Entry 6A53 (X-ray diffraction, 2.00 A resolution); this record covers chains A and B.

[Chain A (and B)]
Protein: Novel protein with potential Cupin domain
Source organism: Pelagibacter ubique (strain HTCC1062)
Notes: chain B of this document is another copy of the same molecule, construct and numbering; everything in this record applies to it too
Reference sequence: Q4FNM4 (Q4FNM4_PELUB); residues 1-130 here = UniProt positions 1-130
Chain sequence (136 residues; numbered 1 to 136; the number before each row is that of its first residue):
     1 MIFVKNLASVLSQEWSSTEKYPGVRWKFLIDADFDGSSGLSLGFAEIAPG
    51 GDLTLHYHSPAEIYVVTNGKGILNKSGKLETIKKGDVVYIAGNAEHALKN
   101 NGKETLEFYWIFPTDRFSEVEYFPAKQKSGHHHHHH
Not modelled in the structure: 127-136
Sequence notes: expression tag (131-136)
Ion coordination: Mn2+: H56, H58, E62, H96
Reported in the primary citation:
  - Mn2+ coordination: H56, H58, E62, H96
  - catalytic residues: Y64, Y122
  - mutagenesis - Y64A, Y64F/Y122F: abolished catalytic activity
  - mutagenesis - Y64F, Y122A: decreased catalytic activity
  - binding site for Mn2+: Y64
  - Mn2+ coordination through a water molecule: Y64
  - contacts within the chain: F117-Y122 (proposed by the authors, not directly observed)

[Chain A / chain B interface]
Residue-residue contacts (71):
  M1(A) - Y89(B)  hydrophobic
  M1(A) - I90(B)
  M1(A) - A91(B)  hydrogen bond (backbone-backbone)
  I2(A) - K75(B)
  I2(A) - S76(B)
  I2(A) - Y89(B)
  I2(A) - A94(B)  hydrophobic
  I2(A) - E95(B)
  I2(A) - H96(B)
  F3(A) - V88(B)
  F3(A) - Y89(B)  hydrogen bond (backbone-backbone)
  V4(A) - L73(B)  hydrophobic
  V4(A) - E80(B)
  V4(A) - I82(B)  hydrophobic
  V4(A) - D86(B)
  V4(A) - V87(B)
  K5(A) - D86(B)
  K5(A) - V87(B)  hydrogen bond (backbone-backbone)
  N6(A) - K83(B)
  N6(A) - G85(B)
  N6(A) - D86(B)  hydrogen bond
  I30(A) - I63(B)  hydrophobic
  I30(A) - V87(B)  hydrophobic
  I30(A) - Y89(B)  hydrophobic
  S37(A) - Y89(B)
  S38(A) - A61(B)
  S38(A) - Y89(B)  hydrogen bond (backbone-side chain)
  G39(A) - P113(B)
  L40(A) - L40(B)  hydrophobic
  L40(A) - A61(B)
  L40(A) - E62(B)
  L40(A) - I63(B)  hydrophobic
  L40(A) - I111(B)
  L40(A) - P113(B)  hydrophobic
  A61(A) - S38(B)
  A61(A) - L40(B)
  E62(A) - L40(B)
  I63(A) - I30(B)  hydrophobic
  I63(A) - L40(B)  hydrophobic
  I63(A) - L42(B)  hydrophobic
  V65(A) - Y109(B)  hydrophobic
  L73(A) - V4(B)  hydrophobic
  K75(A) - I2(B)
  S76(A) - I2(B)
  E80(A) - V4(B)
  I82(A) - V4(B)  hydrophobic
  G85(A) - N6(B)
  G85(A) - Y109(B)  hydrogen bond (backbone-side chain)
  D86(A) - V4(B)
  D86(A) - K5(B)
  D86(A) - N6(B)  hydrogen bond
  V87(A) - V4(B)
  V87(A) - K5(B)  hydrogen bond (backbone-backbone)
  V87(A) - I30(B)  hydrophobic
  V87(A) - Y109(B)  hydrophobic
  V88(A) - F3(B)
  Y89(A) - M1(B)
  Y89(A) - I2(B)
  Y89(A) - F3(B)  hydrogen bond (backbone-backbone)
  Y89(A) - I30(B)  hydrophobic
  Y89(A) - S37(B)
  Y89(A) - S38(B)  hydrogen bond (side chain-backbone)
  A91(A) - M1(B)  hydrogen bond (backbone-backbone)
  A94(A) - I2(B)  hydrophobic
  E95(A) - I2(B)
  Y109(A) - V65(B)  hydrophobic
  Y109(A) - G85(B)  hydrogen bond (side chain-backbone)
  Y109(A) - V87(B)
  I111(A) - L40(B)
  P113(A) - G39(B)
  P113(A) - L40(B)
Also at the interface, not in a pair above, chain A (37 interface residues in all): L29, L42, K84, I90, H96, F112
Also at the interface, not in a pair above, chain B (38 interface residues in all): L29, K84, F112

[Overview]
Chain A and chain B form an interface of 37 and 38 residues respectively, with 12 hydrogen bonds. Polar
contacts include N6(A)-D86(B), S38(A)-Y89(B) and G85(A)-Y109(B). H56(A), H58(A), E62(A) and H96(A) form the
Mn2+ site. From the paper: catalytic residues Y64(A) and Y122(A); Y64A and Y64F/Y122F of chain A abolish
catalytic activity; 4 substitutions were tested in all.
Chain A and chain B are both Novel protein with potential Cupin domain (Pelagibacter ubique (strain
HTCC1062)); the structure, Crystal structure of DddK, was determined by X-ray diffraction, deposited together
with 6A54 and 6A55.
